1E6Y - chains A and F of the 6 polymer chains in the assembly; structure by X-ray diffraction, 1.60 A resolution.

== Chain A ==
Molecule: Methyl-coenzyme M reductase subunit alpha
Organism: Methanosarcina barkeri
Notes: EC 2.8.4.1
UniProtKB: P07962 (MCRA_METBA); residues 1002-1570 here correspond to UniProt positions 1-569 (UniProt number = residue number - 1001)
Amino-acid sequence (569 residues; numbered 1002 to 1570; the number before each row is that of its first residue):
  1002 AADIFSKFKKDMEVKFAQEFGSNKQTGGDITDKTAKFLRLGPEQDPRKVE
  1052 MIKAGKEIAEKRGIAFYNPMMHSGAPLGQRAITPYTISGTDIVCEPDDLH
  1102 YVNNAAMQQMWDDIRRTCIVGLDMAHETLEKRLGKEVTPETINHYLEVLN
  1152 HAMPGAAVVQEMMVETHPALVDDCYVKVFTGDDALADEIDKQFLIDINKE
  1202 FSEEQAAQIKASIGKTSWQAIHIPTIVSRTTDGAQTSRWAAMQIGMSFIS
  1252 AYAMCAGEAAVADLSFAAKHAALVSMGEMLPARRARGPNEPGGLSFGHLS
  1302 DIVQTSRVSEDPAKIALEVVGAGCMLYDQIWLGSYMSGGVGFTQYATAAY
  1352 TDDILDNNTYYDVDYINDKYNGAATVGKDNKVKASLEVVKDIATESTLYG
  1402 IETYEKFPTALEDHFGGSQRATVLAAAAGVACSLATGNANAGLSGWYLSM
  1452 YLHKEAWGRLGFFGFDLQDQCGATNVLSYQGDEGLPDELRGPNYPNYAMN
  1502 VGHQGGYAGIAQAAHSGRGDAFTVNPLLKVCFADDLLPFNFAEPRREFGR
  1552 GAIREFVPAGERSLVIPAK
Unresolved in the structure: 1570
Modified / non-standard residues: H1271 (n1-methylated histidine; MHS); R1285 (5-methyl-arginine; AGM); G1465 (thioglycin; GL3); C1472 (s-methylcysteine; SMC)
Bound ions: factor 430 Ni: Q1161 (together with 1-thioethanesulfonic acid)
Residues lining bound ligands:
  - 1-thioethanesulfonic acid (COM): Y1346, F1463, F1464, G1465
  - factor 430 (F43), molecule 1: A1157, A1158, V1159, V1160, Q1161, M1164, V1165, M1243, Q1244, M1247, I1250, A1257, G1258
  - factor 430 (F43), molecule 2: G1339, G1340, V1341, G1342, F1343, T1344, Q1345, Y1346, F1416, G1417, G1418, Q1420, G1462, F1463
  - Coenzyme B (TP7), molecule 1: R1239, K1270, H1271
  - Coenzyme B (TP7), molecule 2: R1284, R1285, L1333, M1337, S1338, F1343, F1463, A1499, M1500, N1501, V1502
Curated features (UniProtKB/Swiss-Prot):
  - binding site (coenzyme B): R1285

== Chain F ==
Molecule: Methyl-coenzyme M reductase subunit gamma
Organism: Methanosarcina barkeri
Notes: EC 2.8.4.1
UniProtKB: P07964 (MCRG_METBA); residues 6002-6248 here correspond to UniProt positions 1-247 (UniProt number = residue number - 6001)
Amino-acid sequence (247 residues; each row starts with the number of its first residue):
  6002 AYERQYYPGATSVAANRRKHMSGKLEKLREISDEDLTAVLGHRAPGSDYP
  6052 STHPPLAEMGEPACSTRENVAATPGAAAGDRVRYIQFADSMYNAPATPYF
  6102 RSYFAAINFRGVDPGTLSGRQIVEARERDMEQCAKVQMETEITDHALAGV
  6152 RGATVHGHSVRLQEDGVMFDMLDRRRLENGTIIMDKDQVAIPLDRKVDLG
  6202 KPMSSEEAAKRTTIYRVDNVAFRDDAEVVEWVHRIFDQRTKFGFQPK
Modified / non-standard residues: C6065 (cysteinesulfonic acid; OCS)
Residues lining bound ligands: factor 430 (F43): L6118, S6119, G6120, R6121, A6154, T6155, V6156, H6157, G6158, H6159

== Chain A / chain F interface ==
Pairs across the interface - 19 pairs, chain A then chain F:
  K1132(A) - T6053(F)  hydrogen bond (side chain-backbone)
  R1133(A) - R6082(F)
  L1134(A) - R6082(F)  hydrogen bond (backbone-side chain)
  L1134(A) - R6084(F)
  V1160(A) - T6155(F)  hydrogen bond (backbone-side chain)
  E1162(A) - H6157(F)
  E1162(A) - F6170(F)
  E1162(A) - M6172(F)
  C1256(A) - Y6085(F)  hydrophobic
  C1256(A) - Q6087(F)
  C1256(A) - I6123(F)  hydrophobic
  C1256(A) - G6153(F)
  A1257(A) - R6121(F)  hydrogen bond (backbone-side chain)
  A1257(A) - G6153(F)  hydrogen bond (backbone-backbone)
  A1257(A) - A6154(F)  hydrophobic
  G1258(A) - R6121(F)  hydrogen bond (backbone-side chain)
  E1259(A) - R6084(F)  salt bridge
  E1259(A) - E6125(F)
  A1260(A) - E6125(F)  hydrogen bond (backbone-side chain)
Other interface residues (no listed pair), chain A (14 interface residues in all): G1135, M1163, A1254, M1255
Other interface residues (no listed pair), chain F (18 interface residues in all): H6054, V6083, V6190, I6192

== Overview ==
14 residues of chain A face 18 of chain F across their interface; the contacts include 7 hydrogen bonds and 1
salt bridge. Among the polar pairs are E1259(A)-R6084(F), K1132(A)-T6053(F) and L1134(A)-R6082(F). One factor
430 molecule is bound between chain A and chain F.
Chain A is Methyl-coenzyme M reductase subunit alpha and chain F is Methyl-coenzyme M reductase subunit gamma,
both from Methanosarcina barkeri; the structure, Methyl-coenzyme M reductase from Methanosarcina barkeri, was
determined by X-ray diffraction together with 1E6V from the same study.
